8DWJ - chains T and A of the 3 polymer chains in the assembly; structure by electron microscopy, 3.90 A resolution.

== Chain T ==
Molecule: 70-nt DNA strand
Sequence (70 nucleotides; each row starts with the number of its first residue; numbers below 1 keep their minus sign (DG-34 is residue -34)):
   -34 GAATGAGGAGTAGTAGTGAATGTAGTGAGGTAATATCGGCTGGTCTGGTC
    16 TGTGCCAAGTTGCTGCAAAA
Not modelled in the structure: -34 to 0, 8-35

== Chain A ==
Name: DNA primase
From: Escherichia phage T4
Notes: EC 2.7.7.-
UniProt: P04520 (PRIM_BPT4); numbering as in UniProt (aligned over 1-342)
Amino-acid sequence (342 residues; row label = number of the first residue in the row):
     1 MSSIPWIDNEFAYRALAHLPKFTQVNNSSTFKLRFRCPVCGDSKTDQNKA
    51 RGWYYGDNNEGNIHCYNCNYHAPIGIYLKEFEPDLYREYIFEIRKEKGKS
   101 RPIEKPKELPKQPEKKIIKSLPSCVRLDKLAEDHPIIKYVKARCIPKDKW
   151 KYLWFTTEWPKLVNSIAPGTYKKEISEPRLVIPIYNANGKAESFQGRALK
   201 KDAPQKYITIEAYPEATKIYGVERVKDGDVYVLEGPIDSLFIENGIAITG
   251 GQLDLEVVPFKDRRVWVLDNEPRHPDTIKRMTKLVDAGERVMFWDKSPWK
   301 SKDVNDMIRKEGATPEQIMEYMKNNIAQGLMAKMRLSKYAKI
Not modelled in the structure: 1-2, 342
Ion coordination: Zn2+: Cys37, Cys40, Cys65, Cys68
Curated features (UniProtKB/Swiss-Prot):
  - binding site (Zn(2+)): Cys37, Cys40, Cys65, Cys68
What the authors report for this chain:
  - binding site for the 70-nt DNA strand (chain T): Trp53, Tyr55, His64, Tyr66, His71
  - binding site for the 5-nt RNA strand: Arg51
  - catalytic residues: Glu234 (proposed by the authors, not directly observed)
  - conformationally variable residues (order/disorder transition): Lys97 to Lys115

== Chain T / chain A interface ==
Pairs across the interface (17; chain T residue first):
  DT1(T) - Gln205(A)  hydrogen bond to the base
  DC2(T) - Asn48(A)  hydrogen bond to the phosphate
  DC2(T) - Lys49(A)  base contact
  DC2(T) - Lys206(A)  sugar contact
  DG3(T) - Arg34(A)  salt bridge to the phosphate
  DG3(T) - Asn48(A)  phosphate contact
  DG4(T) - Arg34(A)  base contact
  DC5(T) - Lys32(A)  salt bridge to the phosphate
  DC5(T) - Trp53(A)  base contact
  DC5(T) - Tyr66(A)  base contact
  DT6(T) - Tyr55(A)  base contact
  DT6(T) - His64(A)  hydrogen bond to the base
  DT6(T) - Tyr66(A)  hydrogen bond to the phosphate
  DG7(T) - Asn58(A)  base contact
  DG7(T) - Asn62(A)  base contact
  DG7(T) - His64(A)  sugar contact
  DG7(T) - His71(A)  base contact
Also at the interface, not in a pair above, chain A (14 interface residues in all): Val25

== In short ==
The interface between chain T and chain A involves 7 residues on one side and 14 on the other; the contacts
include 4 hydrogen bonds and 2 salt bridges. Polar pairs include DT1(T)-Gln205(A), DT6(T)-His64(A) and
DC2(T)-Asn48(A). The paper reports the catalytic residue Glu234(A); a binding site for the 70-nt DNA strand
(chain T) at Trp53(A), Tyr55(A) and His64(A) among others.
Here chain T is a 70-nt DNA strand and chain A is DNA primase (Escherichia phage T4). Entry 8DWJ (Primase of
mutant bacteriophage T4 primosome with single strand DNA/RNA primer hybrid in primer exiting state) was
determined by electron microscopy together with 8DTP, 8DUE, 8DVF, 8DVI, 8DW6, 8G0Z and 8GAO from the same
study.
